PDB entry 8GIY | electron microscopy, 3.70 A resolution | chains B and F of the 8 polymer chains in the assembly

Chain B:
Molecule: DNA polymerase III subunit tau
Organism: Escherichia coli K-12
Notes: EC 2.7.7.7
UniProt: P06710 (DPO3X_ECOLI), isoform P06710-2; residue numbers follow UniProt; this construct covers 1-430
Sequence (431 residues; each row starts with the number of its first residue):
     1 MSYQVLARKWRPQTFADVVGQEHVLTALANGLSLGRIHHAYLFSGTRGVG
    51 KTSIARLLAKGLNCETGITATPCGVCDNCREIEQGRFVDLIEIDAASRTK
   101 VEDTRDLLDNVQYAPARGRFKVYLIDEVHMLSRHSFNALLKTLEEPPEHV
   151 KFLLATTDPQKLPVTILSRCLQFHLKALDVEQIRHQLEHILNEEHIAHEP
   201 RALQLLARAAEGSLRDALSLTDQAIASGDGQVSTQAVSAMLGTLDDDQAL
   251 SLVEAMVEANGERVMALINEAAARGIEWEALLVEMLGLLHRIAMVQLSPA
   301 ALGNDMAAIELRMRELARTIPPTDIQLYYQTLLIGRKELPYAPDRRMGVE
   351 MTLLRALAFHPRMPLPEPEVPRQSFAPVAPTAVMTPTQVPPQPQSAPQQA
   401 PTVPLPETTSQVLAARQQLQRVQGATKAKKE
Not modelled in the structure: 1, 366-431
Differences from the reference sequence: expression tag (431)
Metal / ion sites: Mg2+: Thr52 (together with ATP-gamma-S); Zn2+: Cys64, Cys73, Cys76, Cys79
Ligand contacts: ATP-gamma-S (AGS; phosphothiophosphoric acid-adenylate ester): Ala7, Trp10, Arg11, Pro12, Asp17, Val18, Val19, Thr46, Arg47, Gly48, Val49, Gly50, Lys51, Thr52, Ser53, Glu127, Thr157, Leu178, Leu214, Arg215, Leu218
Curated features (UniProtKB/Swiss-Prot):
  - binding site (ATP): Gly45 to Thr52
  - binding site (Zn(2+)): Cys64, Cys73, Cys76, Cys79
  - mutagenesis: Gly118 (G118D: In dnaX2016(Ts); present in both isoforms, unable to grow at 42 degrees Celsius)

Chain F:
Molecule: DNA polymerase III subunit psi
Organism: Escherichia coli K-12
Notes: EC 2.7.7.7
UniProt: P28632 (HOLD_ECOLI); residues 1-137 here = UniProt positions 1-137
Sequence (137 residues; numbered 1 to 137; the number before each row is that of its first residue):
     1 MTSRRDWQLQQLGITQWSLRRPGALQGEIAIAIPAHVRLVMVANDLPALT
    51 DPLVSDVLRALTVSPDQVLQLTPEKIAMLPQGSHCNSWRLGTDEPLSLEG
   101 AQVASPALTDLRANPTARAALWQQICTYEHDFFPRND
Not modelled in the structure: 1, 34-137

How chain B and chain F interact:
Pairs across the interface (21):
  Ala259(B) with Arg21(F)
  Tyr328(B) with Arg21(F)
  Ile334(B) with Trp17(F), hydrophobic
  Leu354(B) with Leu25(F), hydrophobic
  Arg355(B) with Trp17(F)
  Ala356(B) with Arg21(F)
  Leu357(B) with Arg21(F), hydrogen bond (backbone-side chain)
  Ala358(B) with Leu19(F); Arg20(F), hydrogen bond (backbone-backbone); Arg21(F), hydrogen bond (backbone-backbone); Ala24(F), hydrophobic
  Phe359(B) with Ser18(F); Leu19(F), hydrophobic
  His360(B) with Trp17(F); Ser18(F), hydrogen bond (backbone-backbone); Arg20(F)
  Pro361(B) with Gln16(F); Trp17(F)
  Arg362(B) with Gln16(F), hydrogen bond (backbone-backbone); Ser18(F)
  Pro364(B) with Gln10(F)
Other interface residues (no listed pair), chain B (16 interface residues in all): Met256, Leu327, Thr331
Other interface residues (no listed pair), chain F (10 interface residues in all): Asp6

Summary:
The interface between chain B and chain F involves 16 residues on one side and 10 on the other; the contacts
include 5 hydrogen bonds. Polar pairs include Leu357(B)-Arg21(F), Ala358(B)-Arg20(F) and Ala358(B)-Arg21(F).
Bound to chain B: ATP-gamma-S.
Here chain B is DNA polymerase III subunit tau and chain F is DNA polymerase III subunit psi, both from
Escherichia coli K-12. Entry 8GIY (E. coli clamp loader with closed clamp) was determined by electron
microscopy, deposited together with 8GIZ, 8GJ0, 8GJ1, 8GJ2 and 8GJ3.
